5V8L - chains C and J of the 14 polymer chains in the assembly; structure by electron microscopy, 4.30 A resolution (low resolution: residue-level contacts below are approximate; hydrogen-bond / salt-bridge calls are withheld).

Chain C:
Protein: gp120
Source organism: Human immunodeficiency virus 1
Reference sequence: Q2N0S6 (Q2N0S6_9HIV1); the construct lacks a stretch of the UniProt sequence and is renumbered around it, so the offset changes along the chain: 31-141 = UniProt 30-140; 150-185 = UniProt 141-176; 189-309 = UniProt 188-308; 312-321 = UniProt 309-318; 2 more segments
Chain sequence (481 residues; row label = number of the first residue in the row; note: 14 numbers in that range are skipped by the numbering (no residue carries them; nothing is unmodelled there); a row labelled like 185A-185K holds insertion residues (185A, then the next letters in order)):
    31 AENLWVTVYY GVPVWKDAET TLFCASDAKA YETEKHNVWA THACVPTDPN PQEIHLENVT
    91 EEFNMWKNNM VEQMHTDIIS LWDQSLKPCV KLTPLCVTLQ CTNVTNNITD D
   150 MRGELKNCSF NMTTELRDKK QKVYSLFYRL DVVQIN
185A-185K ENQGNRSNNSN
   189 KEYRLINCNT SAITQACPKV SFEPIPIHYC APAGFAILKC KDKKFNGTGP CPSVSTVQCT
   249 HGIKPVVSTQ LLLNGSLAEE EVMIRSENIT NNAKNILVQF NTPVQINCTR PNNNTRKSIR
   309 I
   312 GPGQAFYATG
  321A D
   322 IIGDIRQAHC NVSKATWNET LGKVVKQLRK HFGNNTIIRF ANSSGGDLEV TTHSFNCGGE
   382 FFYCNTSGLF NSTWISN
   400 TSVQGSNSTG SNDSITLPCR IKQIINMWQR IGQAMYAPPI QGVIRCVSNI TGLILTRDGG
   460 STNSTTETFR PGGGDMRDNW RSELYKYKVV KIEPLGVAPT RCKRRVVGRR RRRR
Unresolved in the structure: 31, 185A-185K, 400-410, 507-513
Differences from the reference sequence: conflict Asn332 (Thr330 in Q2N0S6), Cys501 (Ala498 in Q2N0S6); expression tag (509-513)
Disulfide bonds: Cys54-Cys74, Cys119-Cys205, Cys126-Cys196, Cys131-Cys157, Cys218-Cys247, Cys228-Cys239, Cys296-Cys331, Cys378-Cys445, Cys385-Cys418
Covalently attached groups: N-acetylglucosamine (NAG) linked to Asn88, Asn133, Asn156, Asn197, Asn234, Asn262, Asn295, Asn301, Asn332, Asn339, Asn355, Asn363, Asn386, Asn392, Asn448; glycan linked to Asn160, Asn276
Reported in the primary citation:
  - post-translational modification sites: Asn156, Asn160
  - binding site for N-acetylglucosamine: Lys171, Tyr173
  - mutagenesis - N156D: abolished binding to PGT145 Fab
  - mutagenesis - N156D, N156K: abolished binding to PGT145 antibody, heavy chain (chain J)
  - mutagenesis - N156D, M161A: decreased stability
  - mutagenesis - N160A, N160K, M161A, T162A, L165A, D167A: decreased binding to PGT145 antibody, heavy chain (chain J)

Chain J:
Protein: PGT145 antibody, heavy chain
Source organism: Homo sapiens
Notes: fragment: Fab; antibody fragment or engineered binder
Chain sequence (267 residues; row label = number of the first residue in the row; note: 2 numbers in that range are skipped by the numbering (no residue carries them; nothing is unmodelled there); a row labelled like 52A-52C holds insertion residues (52A, then the next letters in order); numbers below 1 keep their minus sign (Gln-22 is residue -22)):
   -22 QASTMDWIWR ILFLVAAATS AHSQVQLVQS GAEVKKPGSS VKVSCKASGN SFSNHDVHWV
    38 RQATGQGLEW MGWMS
52A-52C HEG
    53 DKTGLAQKFQ GRV
    68 TITRDSGAST VYMEL
82A-82C RGL
    83 TADDTAIYYC LTGSKHRL
100A-100R RDYFLYNEYGPNYEEWGD
   101 YLATLDVWGH GTAVTVSSAS TKGPSVFPLA PSSKSTSGGT AALGCLVKDY FPEPVTVSWN
   161 SGALTSGVHT FPAVLQSSGL YSLSSVVTVP SSSLGTQTYI CNVNHKPSNT KVDKKVEPKS
   221 CD
Unresolved in the structure: -22 to 0, 119-222
Disulfide bonds: Cys22-Cys92
Reported in the primary citation:
  - binding site for alpha-D-mannopyranose: His52A
  - contacts within the chain: Asp33-Lys97 (salt bridge), His52A-Glu52B, Glu52B-Lys97 (salt bridge), Asp53-Arg99, Arg99-Asp100R, Arg100A-Tyr100F, Asp100B-Tyr101, Tyr100M-Glu100O, Arg100A-Trp100P
  - binding site for N-acetylglucosamine: Tyr100C
  - post-translational modification sites: Tyr100F, Tyr100I (citing earlier work)

Interface between chain C and chain J:
Contacting residue pairs - 9 pairs, chain C then chain J:
  Val127(C) with Leu100E(J)
  Asn160(C) with Tyr100C(J); Leu100E(J)
  Thr162(C) with Leu100E(J)
  Arg166(C) with Tyr100I(J); Pro100K(J)
  Asp167(C) with Tyr100M(J)
  Lys169(C) with Tyr100M(J); Glu100O(J)
Also at the interface, not in a pair above, chain C (7 interface residues in all): Lys168
Also at the interface, not in a pair above, chain J (8 interface residues in all): Asn100G, Gly100J
The authors on this interface:
  - specific contacts: Lys169(C)-Tyr100M(J)
  - hot spots on chain C (mutagenesis) - R166A: decreased binding to PGT145 antibody, heavy chain (chain J)

Summary:
Chain C and chain J form an interface of 7 and 8 residues respectively. The paper describes a contact between
Lys169(C) and Tyr100M(J). From the paper: a binding site for N-acetylglucosamine at Lys171(C), Tyr173(C) and
Tyr100C(J); N160A, N160K and M161A of chain C, among others, reduce binding to PGT145 antibody, heavy chain
(chain J); 9 substitutions were tested in all.
Chain C is gp120 (Human immunodeficiency virus 1) and chain J is PGT145 antibody, heavy chain (Homo sapiens);
the structure, BG505 SOSIP.664 trimer in complex with broadly neutralizing HIV antibodies 3BNC117 and PGT145,
was determined by electron microscopy, deposited together with 5V8M and 5UY3.
